3LXA - chains A and B; structure by X-ray diffraction, 3.04 A resolution.

[Chain A (and B)]
Molecule: Alpha-galactosidase A
Source organism: Homo sapiens
Notes: EC 3.2.1.22; chain B of this document is another copy of the same molecule, construct and numbering; everything in this record applies to it too
Reference sequence: P06280 (AGAL_HUMAN); residues 32-429 here = UniProt positions 32-429
Amino-acid sequence (404 residues; numbered 32 to 435; the number before each row is that of its first residue):
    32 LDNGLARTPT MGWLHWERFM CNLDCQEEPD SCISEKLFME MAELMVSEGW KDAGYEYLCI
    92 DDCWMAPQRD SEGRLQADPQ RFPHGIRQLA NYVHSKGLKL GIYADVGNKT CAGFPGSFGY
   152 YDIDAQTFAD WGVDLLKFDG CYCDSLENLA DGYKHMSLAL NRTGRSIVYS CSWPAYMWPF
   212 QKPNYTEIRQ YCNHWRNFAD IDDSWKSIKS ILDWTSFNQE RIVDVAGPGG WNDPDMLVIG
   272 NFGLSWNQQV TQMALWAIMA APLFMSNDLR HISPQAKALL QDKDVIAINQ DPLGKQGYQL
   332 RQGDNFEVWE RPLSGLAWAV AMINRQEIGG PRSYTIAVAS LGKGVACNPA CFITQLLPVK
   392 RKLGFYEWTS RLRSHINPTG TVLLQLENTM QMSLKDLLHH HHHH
Unresolved in the structure: 427-435 (chain B: 426-435)
Construct notes: engineered mutation Ser-203 (Glu in P06280), Ala-206 (Leu in P06280); expression tag (430-435)
Cystine bridges: Cys-52/Cys-94, Cys-56/Cys-63, Cys-142/Cys-172, Cys-202/Cys-223, Cys-378/Cys-382
Covalently attached groups: N-acetylglucosamine (NAG) linked to Asn-139, Asn-192, Asn-215
UniProt features mapped onto this chain:
  - active site: Asp-170 (Nucleophile), Asp-231 (Proton donor)
  - glycosylation (N-linked (GlcNAc...) asparagine): Asn-139, Asn-192, Asn-215
Reported in the primary citation:
  - catalytic residues: Asp-170
  - conformationally variable residues: Asp-170
  - mutagenesis - E203S/L206A: decreased catalytic activity

[Interface between chain A and chain B]
Residue-residue contacts (56):
  Glu-48(A) / Ile-359(B)
  Glu-48(A) / Gly-360(B)  hydrogen bond (backbone-backbone)
  Arg-49(A) / Gly-360(B)
  Arg-49(A) / Gly-361(B)  hydrogen bond (backbone-backbone)
  Arg-49(A) / Pro-362(B)
  Met-51(A) / Gln-357(B)
  Met-51(A) / Ile-359(B)  hydrophobic
  Met-51(A) / Gly-360(B)
  Glu-58(A) / Arg-404(B)  salt bridge
  Glu-59(A) / Ser-364(B)
  Glu-59(A) / Arg-404(B)  salt bridge
  Glu-59(A) / His-406(B)  salt bridge
  Ile-232(A) / Ile-359(B)
  Asp-233(A) / Glu-358(B)
  Asp-233(A) / Ile-359(B)
  Asp-234(A) / Glu-358(B)  hydrogen bond (backbone-backbone)
  Ser-235(A) / Glu-358(B)
  Lys-237(A) / Lys-237(B)
  Phe-273(A) / Ser-276(B)  hydrogen bond (backbone-side chain)
  Phe-273(A) / Asn-278(B)
  Phe-273(A) / Gly-360(B)
  Phe-273(A) / Gly-361(B)
  Phe-273(A) / Pro-362(B)
  Phe-273(A) / Asn-408(B)
  Phe-273(A) / Pro-409(B)
  Phe-273(A) / Thr-410(B)
  Gly-274(A) / Gln-279(B)  hydrogen bond (backbone-side chain)
  Leu-275(A) / Ser-276(B)
  Ser-276(A) / Phe-273(B)  hydrogen bond (side chain-backbone)
  Ser-276(A) / Gly-274(B)
  Ser-276(A) / Leu-275(B)
  Ser-276(A) / Ser-276(B)
  Asn-278(A) / Phe-273(B)  hydrogen bond (side chain-backbone)
  Gln-279(A) / Gly-274(B)  hydrogen bond (side chain-backbone)
  Glu-358(A) / Asp-233(B)
  Glu-358(A) / Asp-234(B)  hydrogen bond (backbone-backbone)
  Glu-358(A) / Ser-235(B)
  Ile-359(A) / Glu-48(B)
  Ile-359(A) / Met-51(B)  hydrophobic
  Ile-359(A) / Ile-232(B)
  Ile-359(A) / Asp-233(B)
  Gly-360(A) / Glu-48(B)  hydrogen bond (backbone-backbone)
  Gly-360(A) / Arg-49(B)
  Gly-360(A) / Met-51(B)
  Gly-360(A) / Phe-273(B)
  Gly-361(A) / Arg-49(B)  hydrogen bond (backbone-backbone)
  Gly-361(A) / Phe-273(B)
  Pro-362(A) / Arg-49(B)
  Pro-362(A) / Phe-273(B)
  Ser-364(A) / Glu-59(B)
  Arg-404(A) / Glu-58(B)  salt bridge
  Arg-404(A) / Glu-59(B)  salt bridge
  His-406(A) / Glu-59(B)  salt bridge
  Asn-408(A) / Phe-273(B)
  Pro-409(A) / Phe-273(B)
  Thr-410(A) / Phe-273(B)

[In short]
27 residues of chain A and 28 residues of chain B are in contact; the contacts include 11 hydrogen bonds and 6
salt bridges. Among the polar pairs are Glu-58(A)/Arg-404(B), Glu-59(A)/Arg-404(B) and Glu-59(A)/His-406(B).
UniProt lists active-site residues Asp-170(A) and Asp-231(A) on chain A. The paper reports the catalytic
residue Asp-170(A); E203S/L206A of chain A reduce catalytic activity.
Chain A and chain B are both Alpha-galactosidase A (Homo sapiens); the structure, Interconversion of Human
Lysosomal Enzyme Specificities, was determined by X-ray diffraction together with 3LX9, 3LXB and 3LXC from the
same study.
